Entry 4S04 (X-ray diffraction, 3.20 A resolution); this record covers chains A and C of the 4 polymer chains in the assembly.

== Chain A ==
Name: DNA-binding transcriptional regulator BasR
From: Klebsiella pneumoniae
Reference sequence: S5YJU7 (S5YJU7_KLEPN); numbering as in UniProt (aligned over 1-223)
Sequence (232 residues; each row starts with the number of its first residue):
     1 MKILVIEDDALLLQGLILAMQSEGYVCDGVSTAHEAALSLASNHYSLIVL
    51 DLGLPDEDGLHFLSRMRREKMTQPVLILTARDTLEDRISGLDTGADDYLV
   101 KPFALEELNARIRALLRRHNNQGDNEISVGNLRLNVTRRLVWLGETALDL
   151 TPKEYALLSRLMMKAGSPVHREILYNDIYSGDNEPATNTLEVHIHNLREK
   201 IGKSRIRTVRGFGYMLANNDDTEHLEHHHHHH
Not modelled in the structure: 220-232
Sequence notes: engineered mutation Gly181 (Trp in S5YJU7), Asp220 (Ile in S5YJU7); expression tag (224-232)
Metal / ion sites: Mg2+: Asp8, Asp51, Gly53; beryllium trifluoride ion near Asp51 (its only coordinating residue here)
What the authors report for this chain:
  - binding site for beryllium trifluoride ion: Asp51
  - binding site for the 25-nt DNA strand (chain C): Thr187, Asn188, Val192, Arg210
  - self-association interface (contacts with another copy of this molecule); pairs are residue here / residue on that copy: Ser167-Arg138, Arg207-Asp149 (salt bridge), Pro168, Phe212
  - mutagenesis - W181G/I220D (200.6+/-8.2 nM): unchanged binding to DNA
  - mutagenesis - W181G/I220D: unchanged signaling
  - mutagenesis - N43A, S46A, N120A, N176A, W181G: decreased signaling
  - mutagenesis - N176A (364.9+/-11.6 nM), N188A, N196A, R210A (3036.8+/-11.7 nM): decreased binding to DNA
  - mutagenesis - N188A, N196A, R210A: abolished signaling
  - mutagenesis - R160A (2.7-fold): increased signaling
  - mutagenesis - N43A, S46A: decreased expression
  - mutagenesis - W181G/I220D (200.6+/-8.2 nM): unchanged binding to the 25-nt DNA strand (chain C)
  - mutagenesis - N176A (364.9+/-11.6 nM), N188A, N196A, R210A (3036.8+/-11.7 nM): decreased binding to the 25-nt DNA strand (chain C)

== Chain C ==
Molecule: 25-nt DNA strand
Sequence (25 nucleotides; row label = number of the first residue in the row):
     1 ATTTCTTAATATTATCCTAAGCAAG

== Chain A / chain C interface ==
Contacting residue pairs (20):
  Asp149(A) with DT4(C), phosphate contact
  Thr151(A) with DT4(C), sugar contact; DC5(C), hydrogen bond to the phosphate
  Pro152(A) with DT4(C), phosphate contact; DC5(C), phosphate contact
  Lys153(A) with DC5(C), hydrogen bond to the phosphate
  Tyr179(A) with DT6(C), hydrogen bond to the phosphate
  Pro185(A) with DT6(C), phosphate contact; DT7(C), phosphate contact
  Ala186(A) with DT7(C), phosphate contact
  Thr187(A) with DT6(C), sugar contact; DT7(C), hydrogen bond to the phosphate; DA8(C), base contact
  Asn188(A) with DA8(C), base contact
  Thr189(A) with DT6(C), phosphate contact; DT7(C), base contact
  His193(A) with DT6(C), salt bridge to the phosphate
  Arg210(A) with DT13(C), hydrogen bond to the base; DA14(C), hydrogen bond to the sugar; DT15(C), phosphate contact
Also at the interface, not in a pair above, chain A (14 interface residues in all): Asn183, Val192

== Overview ==
The interface between chain A and chain C involves 14 residues on one side and 8 on the other; the contacts
include 6 hydrogen bonds and 1 salt bridge. Polar pairs include Arg210(A)-DT13(C), Arg210(A)-DA14(C) and
Thr151(A)-DC5(C). The paper reports a binding site for the 25-nt DNA strand (chain C) at Thr187(A), Asn188(A)
and Val192(A) among others; N43A, S46A and N120A of chain A, among others, reduce signaling; 10 substitutions
were tested in all.
Chain A is DNA-binding transcriptional regulator BasR (Klebsiella pneumoniae) and chain C is a 25-nt DNA
strand; the structure, Crystal structure of Klebsiella pneumoniae PmrA in complex with PmrA box DNA, was
determined by X-ray diffraction (same publication as 4S05).
